PDB entry 7AUF | X-ray diffraction, 1.76 A resolution | chain A

== Chain A ==
Name: Similar to acyl carrier protein
Organism: Kuenenia stuttgartiensis
UniProt: Q1Q2X6 (Q1Q2X6_KUEST); residues 3-86 here = UniProt positions 3-86
Chain sequence (94 residues; each row starts with the number of its first residue):
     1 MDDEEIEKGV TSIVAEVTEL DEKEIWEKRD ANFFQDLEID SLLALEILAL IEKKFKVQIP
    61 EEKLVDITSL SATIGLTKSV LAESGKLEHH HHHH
Disordered / not traced: 1, 91-94
Differences from the reference sequence: initiating methionine (1); expression tag (2, 87-94)
Bound ions: Zn2+ site 1: Asp2, Glu4; Zn2+ site 2 near Glu7 (its only coordinating residue here); Zn2+ site 3 near Glu19 (its only coordinating residue here); Zn2+ site 4: Asp21, Glu24, Glu27; Zn2+ site 5: Asp30, Glu38; Zn2+ site 6: Glu52, Gln58; Zn2+ site 7 near His89 (its only coordinating residue here)

== In short ==
Asp2 and Glu4 form the Zn2+ site 1. Asp21, Glu24 and Glu27 form the Zn2+ site 4.
Chain A is Similar to acyl carrier protein (Kuenenia stuttgartiensis); the structure, anammox-specific acyl
carrier protein from Kuenenia stuttgartiensis; normal refinement, was determined by X-ray diffraction,
deposited together with 7AX5.
